6BRX - chains A and D of the 3 polymer chains in the assembly; structure by X-ray diffraction, 2.80 A resolution.

Chain A:
Protein: DNA polymerase kappa
Organism: Homo sapiens
Notes: EC 2.7.7.7
UniProt: Q9UBT6 (POLK_HUMAN); residue numbers follow UniProt; this construct covers 1-526
Sequence (551 residues; numbered -24 to 526; the number before each row is that of its first residue; numbers below 1 keep their minus sign (Met-24 is residue -24)):
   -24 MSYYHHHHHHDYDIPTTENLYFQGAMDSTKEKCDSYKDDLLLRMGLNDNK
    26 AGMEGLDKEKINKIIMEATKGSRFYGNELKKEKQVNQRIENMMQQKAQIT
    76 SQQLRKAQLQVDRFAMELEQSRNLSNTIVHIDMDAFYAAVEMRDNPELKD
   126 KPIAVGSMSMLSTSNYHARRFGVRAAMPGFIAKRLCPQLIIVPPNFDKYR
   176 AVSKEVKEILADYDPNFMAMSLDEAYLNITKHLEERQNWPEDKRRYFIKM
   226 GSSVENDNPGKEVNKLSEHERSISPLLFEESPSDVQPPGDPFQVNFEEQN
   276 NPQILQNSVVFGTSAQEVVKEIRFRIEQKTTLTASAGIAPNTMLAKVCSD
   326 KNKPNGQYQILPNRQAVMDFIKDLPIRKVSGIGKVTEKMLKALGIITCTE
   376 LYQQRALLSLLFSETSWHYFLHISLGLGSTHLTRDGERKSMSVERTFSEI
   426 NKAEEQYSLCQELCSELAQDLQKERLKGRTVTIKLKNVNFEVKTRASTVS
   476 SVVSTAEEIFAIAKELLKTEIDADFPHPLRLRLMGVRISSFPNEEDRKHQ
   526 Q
Not modelled in the structure: -24 to 28, 225-281, 519-526
Sequence notes: initiating methionine (-24); expression tag (-23 to 0)
Metal / ion sites: Mg2+ site 1: Asp107, Met108, Asp198 (together with 0KX); Mg2+ site 2: Asp198, Glu199 (together with 0KX) (shared with 1 residue of chain C); Mg2+ site 3: Arg352, Val354, Ile357 (shared with 1 residue of chain C)
Residues lining bound ligands: 0KX (2'-deoxy-5'-O-[(R)-hydroxy{[(R)-hydroxy(phosphonooxy)phosphoryl]amino}phosphoryl]cytidine): Asp107, Met108, Asp109, Ala110, Phe111, Tyr112, Ser137, Thr138, Tyr141, Arg144, Ala150, Ala151, Asp198, Glu199, Lys328
Swiss-Prot annotation at these positions:
  - binding site (Mg(2+)): Asp107, Asp198, Glu199
  - mutagenesis: Asp198 (D198A: Loss of DNA polymerase activity; when associated with A-199), Glu199 (E199A: Loss of DNA polymerase activity; when associated with D-198)

Chain D:
Molecule: 13-nt DNA strand
Sequence (13 nucleotides; row label = number of the first residue in the row):
     2 TATGGTGTATGTA
Metal / ion sites: Cisplatin Pt: DG5, DG6
Residues lining bound ligands: Cisplatin (CPT): DG5, DG6, DT7

How chain A and chain D interact:
Residue-residue contacts (33; chain A residue first):
  Thr44(A) - DT4(D)  hydrogen bond to the base
  Ser47(A) - DT4(D)  base contact
  Phe49(A) - DT4(D)  stacking on the base
  Met133(A) - DA3(D)  base contact
  Ser134(A) - DT4(D)  sugar contact
  Met135(A) - DT4(D)  sugar contact
  Met135(A) - DG5(D)  sugar contact
  Ser137(A) - DG5(D)  base contact
  Pro153(A) - DT4(D)  base contact
  Phe155(A) - DA3(D)  stacking on the base
  Phe155(A) - DT4(D)  base contact
  Ile156(A) - DT4(D)  base contact
  Ser388(A) - DG12(D)  hydrogen bond to the phosphate
  Thr390(A) - DG12(D)  hydrogen bond to the phosphate
  Ser391(A) - DG12(D)  hydrogen bond to the phosphate
  Arg413(A) - DG8(D)  salt bridge to the phosphate
  Arg413(A) - DT9(D)  phosphate contact
  Lys414(A) - DT9(D)  hydrogen bond to the phosphate
  Lys414(A) - DA10(D)  salt bridge to the phosphate
  Ser415(A) - DG8(D)  sugar contact
  Ser415(A) - DT9(D)  hydrogen bond to the phosphate
  Met416(A) - DG8(D)  phosphate contact
  Ser417(A) - DT7(D)  sugar contact
  Ser417(A) - DG8(D)  hydrogen bond to the phosphate
  Val418(A) - DT7(D)  phosphate contact
  Glu419(A) - DG6(D)  sugar contact
  Glu419(A) - DT7(D)  hydrogen bond to the phosphate
  Arg420(A) - DG6(D)  phosphate contact
  Thr421(A) - DG5(D)  sugar contact
  Thr421(A) - DG6(D)  hydrogen bond to the phosphate
  Arg507(A) - DT4(D)  salt bridge to the phosphate
  Arg507(A) - DG5(D)  salt bridge to the phosphate
  Leu508(A) - DG6(D)  phosphate contact
Also at the interface, not in a pair above, chain A (26 interface residues in all): Ala151, Phe465
Also at the interface, not in a pair above, chain D (10 interface residues in all): DT11

Summary:
The interface between chain A and chain D involves 26 residues on one side and 10 on the other; the contacts
include 9 hydrogen bonds, 4 salt bridges and 2 aromatic stacking contacts. Polar pairs include
Thr44(A)-DT4(D), Ser388(A)-DG12(D) and Thr390(A)-DG12(D). Chain A binds compound 0KX.
Here chain A is DNA polymerase kappa (Homo sapiens) and chain D is a 13-nt DNA strand. Entry 6BRX (Crystal
Structure of Human DNA polymerase kappa in complex with DNA containing the major cisplatin lesion) was
determined by X-ray diffraction together with 6BS1 from the same study.
